Entry 7EF8 (X-ray diffraction, 2.45 A resolution); this record covers chains A and C of the 3 polymer chains in the assembly.

[Chain A]
Molecule: Adenine DNA glycosylase
Source organism: Mus musculus
Notes: EC 3.2.2.31
Reference sequence: Q99P21 (MUTYH_MOUSE); residues 35-487 here = UniProt positions 35-487
Sequence (458 residues; numbered 30 to 487; the number before each row is that of its first residue):
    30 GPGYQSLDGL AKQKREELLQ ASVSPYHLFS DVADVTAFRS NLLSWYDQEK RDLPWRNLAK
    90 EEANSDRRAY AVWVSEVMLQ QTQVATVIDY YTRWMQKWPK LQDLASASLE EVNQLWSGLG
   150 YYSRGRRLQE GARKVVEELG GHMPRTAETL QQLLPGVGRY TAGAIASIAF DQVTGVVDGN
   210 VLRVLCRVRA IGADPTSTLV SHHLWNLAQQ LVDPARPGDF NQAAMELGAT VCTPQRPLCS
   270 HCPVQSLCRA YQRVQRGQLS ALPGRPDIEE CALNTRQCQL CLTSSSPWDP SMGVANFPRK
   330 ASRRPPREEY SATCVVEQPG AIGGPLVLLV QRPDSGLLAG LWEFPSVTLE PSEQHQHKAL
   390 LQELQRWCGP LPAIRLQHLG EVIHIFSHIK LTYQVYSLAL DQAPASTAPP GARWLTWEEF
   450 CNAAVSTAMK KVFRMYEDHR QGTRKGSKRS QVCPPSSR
Unresolved in the structure: 30-50, 285-297, 302-306, 471-487
Differences from the reference sequence: expression tag (30-34)
Curated features (UniProtKB/Swiss-Prot):
  - motif: Val376 to Gly398 (Nudix box)
  - active site: Glu105 (Proton donor/acceptor)
  - binding site ([4Fe-4S] cluster): Cys261, Cys268, Cys271, Cys277
  - site: Asp207 (Transition state stabilizer)
Bound ions: Zn2+: His56, Cys300, Cys307, Cys310; 4Fe-4S cluster Fe: Cys261, Cys268, Cys271, Cys277
Small-molecule neighbours: 4Fe-4S cluster (SF4): Val213, Arg216, Val217, Val260, Cys261, Pro266, Leu267, Cys268, Cys271, Val273, Gln274, Cys277, Tyr280, Val323
What the authors report for this chain:
  - Zn2+ coordination: His56, Cys300, Cys307, Cys310
  - contacts within the chain: Leu211-Cys215 (hydrophobic contact), Cys215-Phe326 (hydrophobic contact), Cys215-Ile220 (hydrophobic contact), Cys215-Pro224 (hydrophobic contact), Cys215-Leu233 (hydrophobic contact), Cys215-Pro327 (hydrophobic contact)
  - mutagenesis - C300S: decreased catalytic activity
  - conformationally variable residues (order/disorder transition): Arg285 to Ile297, Leu302 to Gln306
  - mutagenesis - D207N: abolished catalytic activity (citing earlier work)
  - specificity-determining residues: Arg80 (proposed by the authors, not directly observed)
  - disease-associated variants - I194V, R216H, R216L, V217F, R245Q, P266L, L357P, P374L: decreased stability (proposed by the authors, not directly observed)
  - mutagenesis - F415A/S416A: decreased catalytic activity on A:8-oxoG

[Chain C]
Molecule: 14-nt DNA strand
Sequence (14 nucleotides; each row starts with the number of its first residue):
     1 TAGTCCCXGT CTCA
Unresolved in the structure: 14
Modified / non-standard residues: 3DR (1',2'-dideoxyribofuranose-5'-phosphate) at position 8

[Interface between chain A and chain C]
Residue-residue contacts (37; chain A residue first):
  Leu108(A) with 3DR_8(C), sugar contact; DG9(C), phosphate contact
  Gln109(A) with DG9(C), sugar contact; DT10(C), sugar contact
  Gln110(A) with DC7(C), base contact; DG9(C), hydrogen bond to the phosphate
  Thr111(A) with DC7(C), phosphate contact; 3DR_8(C), sugar contact
  Gln112(A) with DC7(C), base contact; 3DR_8(C), phosphate contact
  Val113(A) with 3DR_8(C), hydrogen bond to the phosphate
  Tyr150(A) with DG9(C), base contact
  Arg156(A) with DC11(C), sugar contact
  Pro184(A) with DC11(C), phosphate contact
  Gly185(A) with DT10(C), phosphate contact; DC11(C), hydrogen bond to the phosphate
  Val186(A) with DC11(C), phosphate contact
  Gly187(A) with DT10(C), hydrogen bond to the phosphate; DC11(C), phosphate contact
  Arg188(A) with DT10(C), hydrogen bond to the phosphate
  Tyr189(A) with 3DR_8(C), sugar contact; DG9(C), phosphate contact; DT10(C), hydrogen bond to the phosphate
  Thr190(A) with DG9(C), phosphate contact; DT10(C), hydrogen bond to the phosphate
  Asp207(A) with 3DR_8(C), phosphate contact; DG9(C), phosphate contact
  Gly208(A) with DC7(C), phosphate contact; DG9(C), hydrogen bond to the phosphate
  Asn209(A) with DC7(C), sugar contact; 3DR_8(C), hydrogen bond to the phosphate
  Arg212(A) with DC7(C), salt bridge to the phosphate
  Ala258(A) with 3DR_8(C), phosphate contact
  Pro263(A) with DC6(C), sugar contact
  Gln264(A) with DC5(C), sugar contact
  Lys329(A) with DC5(C), salt bridge to the phosphate
  Arg332(A) with DC6(C), salt bridge to the phosphate
Other interface residues (no listed pair), chain A (26 interface residues in all): Glu105, Met254

[In short]
26 residues of chain A and 7 residues of chain C are in contact, with 9 hydrogen bonds and 3 salt bridges.
Among the polar pairs are Gln110(A)-DG9(C), Val113(A)-3DR_8(C) and Gly185(A)-DC11(C). The paper reports that
I194V, R216H and R216L of chain A, among others, reduce stability; Zn2+ coordination by His56(A), Cys300(A)
and Cys307(A) among others; 11 substitutions were tested in all.
Chain A is Adenine DNA glycosylase (Mus musculus) and chain C is a 14-nt DNA strand; the structure, Crystal
structure of mouse MUTYH in complex with DNA containing AP site analogue:8-oxoG (Form I), was determined by
X-ray diffraction together with 7EF9 and 7EFA from the same study.
